PDB entry 8PSL | electron microscopy, 3.70 A resolution | chains A and B of the 3 polymer chains in the assembly

[Chain A (and B)]
Protein: Fatty acid synthase subunit alpha
Organism: Saccharomyces cerevisiae
Notes: EC 2.3.1.86, 1.1.1.100, 2.3.1.41; chain B of this document is another copy of the same molecule, construct and numbering; everything in this record applies to it too
Reference sequence: P19097 (FAS2_YEAST); numbering as in UniProt (aligned over 1-1887)
Sequence (1887 residues; row label = number of the first residue in the row):
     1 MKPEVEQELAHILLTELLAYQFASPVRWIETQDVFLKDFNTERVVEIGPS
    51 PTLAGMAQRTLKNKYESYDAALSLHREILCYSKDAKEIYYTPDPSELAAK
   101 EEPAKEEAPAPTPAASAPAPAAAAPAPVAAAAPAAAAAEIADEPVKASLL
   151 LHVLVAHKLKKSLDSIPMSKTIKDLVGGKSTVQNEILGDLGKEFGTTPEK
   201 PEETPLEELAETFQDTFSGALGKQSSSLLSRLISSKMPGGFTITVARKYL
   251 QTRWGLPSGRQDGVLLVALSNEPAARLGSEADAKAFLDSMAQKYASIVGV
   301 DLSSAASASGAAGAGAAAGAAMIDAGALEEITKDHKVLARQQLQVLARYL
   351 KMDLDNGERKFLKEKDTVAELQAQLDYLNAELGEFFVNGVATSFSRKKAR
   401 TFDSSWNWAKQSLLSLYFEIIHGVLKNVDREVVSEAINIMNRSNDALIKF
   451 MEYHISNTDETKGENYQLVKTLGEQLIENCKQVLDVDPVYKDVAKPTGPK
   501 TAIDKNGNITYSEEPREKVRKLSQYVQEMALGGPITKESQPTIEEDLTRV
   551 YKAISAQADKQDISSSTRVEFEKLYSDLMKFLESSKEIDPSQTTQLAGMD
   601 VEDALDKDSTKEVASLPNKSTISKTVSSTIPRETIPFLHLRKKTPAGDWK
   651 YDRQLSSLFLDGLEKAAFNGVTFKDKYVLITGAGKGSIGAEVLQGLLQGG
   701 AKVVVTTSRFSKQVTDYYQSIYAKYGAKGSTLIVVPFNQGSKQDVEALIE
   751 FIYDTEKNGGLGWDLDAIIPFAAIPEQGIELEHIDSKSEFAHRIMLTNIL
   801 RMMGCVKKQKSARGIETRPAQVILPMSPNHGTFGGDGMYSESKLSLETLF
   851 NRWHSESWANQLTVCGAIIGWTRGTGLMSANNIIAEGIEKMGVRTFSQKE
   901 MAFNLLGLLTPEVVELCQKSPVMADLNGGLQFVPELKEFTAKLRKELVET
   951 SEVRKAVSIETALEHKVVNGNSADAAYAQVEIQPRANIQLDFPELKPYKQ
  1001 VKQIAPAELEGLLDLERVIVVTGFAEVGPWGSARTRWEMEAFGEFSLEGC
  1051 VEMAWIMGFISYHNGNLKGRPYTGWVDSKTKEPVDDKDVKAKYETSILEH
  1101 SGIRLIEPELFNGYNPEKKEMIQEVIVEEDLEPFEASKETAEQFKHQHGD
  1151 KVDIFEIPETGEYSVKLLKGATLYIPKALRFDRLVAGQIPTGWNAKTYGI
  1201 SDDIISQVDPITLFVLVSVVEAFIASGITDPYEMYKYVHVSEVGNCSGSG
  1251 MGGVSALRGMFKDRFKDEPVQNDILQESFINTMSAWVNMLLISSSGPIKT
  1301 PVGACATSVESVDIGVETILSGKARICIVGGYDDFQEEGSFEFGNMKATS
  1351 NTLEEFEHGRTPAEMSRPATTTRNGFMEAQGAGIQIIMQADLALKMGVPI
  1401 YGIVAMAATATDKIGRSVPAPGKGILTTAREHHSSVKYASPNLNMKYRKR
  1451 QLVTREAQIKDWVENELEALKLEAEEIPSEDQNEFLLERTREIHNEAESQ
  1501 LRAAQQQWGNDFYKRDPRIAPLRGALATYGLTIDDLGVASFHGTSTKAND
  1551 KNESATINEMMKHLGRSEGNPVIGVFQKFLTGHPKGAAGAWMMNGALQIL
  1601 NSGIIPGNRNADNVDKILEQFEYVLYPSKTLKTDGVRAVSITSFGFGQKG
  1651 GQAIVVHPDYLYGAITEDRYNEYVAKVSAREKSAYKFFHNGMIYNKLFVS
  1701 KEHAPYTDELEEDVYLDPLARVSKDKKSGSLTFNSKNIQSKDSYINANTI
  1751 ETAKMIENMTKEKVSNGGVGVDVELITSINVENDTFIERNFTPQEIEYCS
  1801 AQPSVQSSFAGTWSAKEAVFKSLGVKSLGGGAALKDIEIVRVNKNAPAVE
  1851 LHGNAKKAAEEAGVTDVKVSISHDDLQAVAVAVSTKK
Disordered / not traced: 95-327, 540-601, 875-879, 1826-1832, 1887 (chain B: 1-139, 303-1887)
Disulfide bonds: Cys1246-Cys1327
Swiss-Prot annotation at these positions:
  - active site (For beta-ketoacyl synthase activity): Cys1305, His1542, His1583
  - binding site (acetyl-CoA): Asp1772 to Glu1774, Tyr1798, Ser1808, Glu1817 to Ser1827, Arg1841 to Lys1844, Ile1871 to His1873
  - binding site (Mg(2+)): Asp1772, Val1773, Glu1774, Ser1872, His1873
  - modified residue: Ser50 (Phosphoserine), Ser180 (O-(pantetheine 4'-phosphoryl)serine), Ser523 (Phosphoserine), Ser958 (Phosphoserine), Ser1440 (Phosphoserine)
  - cross-link: Lys37 (Glycyl lysine isopeptide (Lys-Gly) (interchain with G-Cter in ubiquitin))
  - mutagenesis: Gly1250 (G1250S: Cerulenin-resistance), Val1769 (V1769D: Does not affect oligomerization; when associated with S-1771 and L-1773 or S-1771; L-1773; S-1879 and E-1881), Gly1770 (G1770D: Loss of transferase activity), Val1771 (V1771S: Does not affect oligomerization but lacks transferase activity; when associated with D-1769 and L-1773 or D-1769; L-1773; S-1879 and E-1881), Asp1772 (D1772S: Loss of transferase activity; when associated with S-1774), Val1773 (V1773L: Does not affect oligomerization but lacks transferase activity; when associated with D-1769 and S-1771 or D-1769; S-1771; S-1879 and E-1881), Glu1774 (E1774S: Loss of transferase activity; when associated with S-1772), Arg1841 (R1841A: Loss off transferase activity), Val1879 (V1879S: Does not affect oligomerization but lacks transferase activity; when associated with D-1769; S-1771; L-1773 and E-1881), Val1881 (V1881E: Does not affect oligomerization but lacks transferase activity; when associated with D-1769; S-1771; L-1773 and S-1879)

[Interface between chain A and chain B]
Pairs across the interface (14):
  Glu1135(A) - Thr242(B)  hydrogen bond
  Glu1135(A) - Ile243(B)
  Glu1135(A) - Thr244(B)  hydrogen bond
  Ser1137(A) - Ser230(B)
  Glu1139(A) - Ser227(B)
  Glu1139(A) - Ser230(B)
  Thr1160(A) - Thr244(B)
  Glu1162(A) - Ile243(B)
  Asp1203(A) - Lys179(B)  salt bridge
  Gln1207(A) - Lys179(B)
  Asp1267(A) - Arg231(B)  hydrogen bond (backbone-side chain)
  Glu1268(A) - Arg231(B)  hydrogen bond (backbone-side chain)
  Pro1269(A) - Arg231(B)
  Asn1272(A) - Glu185(B)
Other interface residues (no listed pair), chain B (9 interface residues in all): Ser226

[In short]
11 residues of chain A and 9 residues of chain B are in contact; the contacts include 4 hydrogen bonds and 1
salt bridge. Among the polar pairs are Asp1203(A)-Lys179(B), Glu1135(A)-Thr242(B) and Glu1135(A)-Thr244(B).
Chain A and chain B are both Fatty acid synthase subunit alpha (Saccharomyces cerevisiae); the structure,
Asymmetric unit of the yeast fatty acid synthase in the semi non-rotated state with ACP at ..., was determined
by electron microscopy, deposited together with 8PRV, 8PRW, 8PS1, 8PS2, 8PS8, 8PS9 and 7 further entries.
